Entry 7L9P (electron microscopy, 3.60 A resolution); this record covers chains K and X of the 12 polymer chains in the assembly.

== Chain K ==
Name: Mitotic spindle assembly checkpoint protein MAD2B
From: Homo sapiens
UniProt: Q9UI95 (MD2L2_HUMAN); residues 2-211 here = UniProt positions 2-211
Chain sequence (211 residues; each row starts with the number of its first residue):
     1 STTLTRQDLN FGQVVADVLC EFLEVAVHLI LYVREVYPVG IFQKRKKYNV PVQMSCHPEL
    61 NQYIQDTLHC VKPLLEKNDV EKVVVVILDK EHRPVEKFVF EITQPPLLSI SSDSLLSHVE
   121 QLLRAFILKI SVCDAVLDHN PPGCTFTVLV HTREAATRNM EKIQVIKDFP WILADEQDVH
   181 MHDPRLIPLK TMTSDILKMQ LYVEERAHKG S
Disordered / not traced: 1-14, 34-38, 106-118, 153-198, 206-211
Sequence notes: expression tag (1)
Reported in the primary citation:
  - mutagenesis - R153A, R158A/N159A: decreased catalytic activity on wild-type TRIP13

== Chain X ==
Name: Shieldin complex subunit 2, Shieldin complex subunit 3 chimera
From: Homo sapiens
Notes: fragment: SHLD2  + linker + SHLD3
UniProt: chimeric construct of Q86V20, Q6ZNX1: residues 2-16 from Q86V20 (SHLD2_HUMAN) positions 5-19 (UniProt number = residue number + 3); residues 33-89 from Q6ZNX1 positions 2-58 (UniProt number = residue number - 31)
Chain sequence (99 residues; each row starts with the number of its first residue):
     1 MSQVHIFWGA PIAPLKGSGS GSGSGSGSGS GSTTEVILHY RPCESDPTQL PKIAEKAIQD
    61 FPTRPLSRFI PWFPYDGSKL PLRPKRSPPA SREEIMATL
Disordered / not traced: 1, 9-33, 90-99
Sequence notes: initiating methionine (1); linker (17-32); expression tag (90-99)

== How chain K and chain X interact ==
Contacting residue pairs (30):
  Thr67(K) - Phe7(X)
  Cys70(K) - Phe7(X)  hydrophobic
  Cys70(K) - His39(X)
  Val71(K) - Phe7(X)  hydrophobic
  His92(K) - Trp8(X)
  Pro94(K) - Phe61(X)  hydrophobic
  Lys97(K) - Ala57(X)
  Lys97(K) - Gln59(X)
  Lys97(K) - Phe61(X)
  Thr147(K) - Trp8(X)
  Val148(K) - Phe7(X)  hydrogen bond (backbone-backbone)
  Leu149(K) - Val4(X)  hydrophobic
  Leu149(K) - His5(X)
  Leu149(K) - Ala57(X)
  Leu149(K) - Ile58(X)  hydrophobic
  Val150(K) - Gln3(X)
  Val150(K) - Val4(X)
  Val150(K) - His5(X)  hydrogen bond (backbone-backbone)
  His151(K) - Gln3(X)
  His151(K) - Val4(X)
  His151(K) - Ile58(X)
  Thr152(K) - Ser2(X)
  Thr152(K) - Gln3(X)  hydrogen bond (backbone-backbone)
  Thr152(K) - His5(X)
  Tyr202(K) - Asp60(X)
  Tyr202(K) - Thr63(X)
  Tyr202(K) - Leu66(X)  hydrophobic
  Val203(K) - Thr63(X)  hydrogen bond (backbone-side chain)
  Glu204(K) - Phe61(X)
  Glu205(K) - Phe61(X)
Interface residues without a listed pair, chain K (19 interface residues in all): Tyr63, Val86, Leu201
Interface residues without a listed pair, chain X (16 interface residues in all): Ile6, Arg64

== In short ==
The interface between chain K and chain X involves 19 residues on one side and 16 on the other, with 4
hydrogen bonds. Polar pairs include Val203(K)-Thr63(X), Val148(K)-Phe7(X) and Val150(K)-His5(X). The paper
reports that R153A and R158A/N159A of chain K reduce catalytic activity on wild-type TRIP13.
Here chain K is Mitotic spindle assembly checkpoint protein MAD2B and chain X is Shieldin complex subunit 2,
Shieldin complex subunit 3 chimera, both from Homo sapiens. Entry 7L9P (Structure of human
SHLD2-SHLD3-REV7-TRIP13(E253Q) complex) was determined by electron microscopy (same publication as 6WW9 and
6WWA).
